3S6V - chain A; structure by X-ray diffraction, 2.60 A resolution.

# Chain A
Molecule: Ac-ASP-7
Organism: Ancylostoma caninum
Amino-acid sequence (206 residues; row label = number of the first residue in the row):
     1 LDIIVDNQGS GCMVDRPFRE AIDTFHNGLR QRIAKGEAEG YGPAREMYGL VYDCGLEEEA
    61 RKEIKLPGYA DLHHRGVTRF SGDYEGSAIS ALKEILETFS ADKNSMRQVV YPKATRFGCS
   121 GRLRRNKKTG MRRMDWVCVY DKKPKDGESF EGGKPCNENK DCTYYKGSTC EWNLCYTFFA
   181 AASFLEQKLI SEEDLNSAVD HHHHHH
Not modelled in the structure: 1, 125-131, 182-206
Cystine bridges: Cys12-Cys54, Cys119-Cys138, Cys156-Cys170, Cys162-Cys175
What the authors report for this chain:
  - Mn2+ coordination: Glu171

# Summary
From the paper: Mn2+ coordination by Glu171.
Chain A is Ac-ASP-7 (Ancylostoma caninum); the structure, Manganese-bound Ac-ASP-7, was determined by X-ray
diffraction, deposited together with 3S6S and 3S6U.
